Entry 7FIE (electron microscopy, 2.36 A resolution); this record covers chains B and C of the 7 polymer chains in the assembly.

[Chain B (and C)]
Protein: Lon protease
Source organism: Meiothermus taiwanensis
Notes: EC 3.4.21.53; chain C of this document is another copy of the same molecule, construct and numbering; everything in this record applies to it too
UniProtKB: A0A059VAZ3 (A0A059VAZ3_9DEIN); numbering as in UniProt (aligned over 1-793)
Chain sequence (806 residues; row label = number of the first residue in the row):
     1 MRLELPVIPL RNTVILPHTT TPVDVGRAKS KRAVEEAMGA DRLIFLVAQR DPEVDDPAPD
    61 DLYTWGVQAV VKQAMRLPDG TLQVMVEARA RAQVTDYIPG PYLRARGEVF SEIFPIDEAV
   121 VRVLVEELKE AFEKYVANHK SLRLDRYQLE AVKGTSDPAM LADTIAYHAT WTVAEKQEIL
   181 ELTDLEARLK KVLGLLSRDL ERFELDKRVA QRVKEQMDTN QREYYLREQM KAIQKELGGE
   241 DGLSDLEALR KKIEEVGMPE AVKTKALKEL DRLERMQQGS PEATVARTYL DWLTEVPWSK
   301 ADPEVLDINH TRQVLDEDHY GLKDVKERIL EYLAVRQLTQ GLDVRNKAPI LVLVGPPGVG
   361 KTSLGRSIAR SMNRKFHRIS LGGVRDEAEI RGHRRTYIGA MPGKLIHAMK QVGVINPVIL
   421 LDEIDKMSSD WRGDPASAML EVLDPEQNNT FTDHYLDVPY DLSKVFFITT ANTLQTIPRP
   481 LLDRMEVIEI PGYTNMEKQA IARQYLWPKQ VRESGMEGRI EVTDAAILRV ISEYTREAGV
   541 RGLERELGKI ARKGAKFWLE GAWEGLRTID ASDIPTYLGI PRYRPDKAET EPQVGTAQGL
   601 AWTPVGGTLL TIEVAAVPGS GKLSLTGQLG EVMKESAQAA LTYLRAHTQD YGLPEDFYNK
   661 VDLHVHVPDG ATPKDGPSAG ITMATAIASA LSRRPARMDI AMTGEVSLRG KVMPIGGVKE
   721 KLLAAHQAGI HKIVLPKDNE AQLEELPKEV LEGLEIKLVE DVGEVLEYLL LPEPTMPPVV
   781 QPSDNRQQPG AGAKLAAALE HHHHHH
Not modelled in the structure: 1, 781-806
Differences from the reference sequence: expression tag (794-806)
Residues lining bound ligands:
  - ATP-gamma-S (AGS; phosphothiophosphoric acid-adenylate ester), molecule 1: Asp318, His319, Tyr320, Pro356, Pro357, Gly358, Val359, Gly360, Lys361, Thr362, Ser363, Asn472, Tyr493, Ile501, Tyr505, Val540, Arg541
  - ATP-gamma-S (AGS), molecule 2: Asp444, Glu446, Pro480, Arg484
From the paper describing this entry:
  - catalytic residues: Ser678 (citing earlier work)

[Interface between chain B and chain C]
Pairs across the interface (90; chain B residue first):
  Gln278(B) with Arg275(C)
  Pro281(B) with Gln277(C)
  Arg287(B) with Arg275(C)
  Thr288(B) with Arg272(C)
  Pro357(B) with Asp483(C)
  Gly358(B) with Asp483(C)
  Arg378(B) with Gln447(C), hydrogen bond (side chain-backbone); Thr450(C), hydrogen bond (side chain-backbone)
  Ser380(B) with Arg391(C); Glu441(C)
  Gly382(B) with Ser437(C)
  Gly383(B) with Glu387(C); Arg391(C)
  Arg385(B) with Asp386(C), salt bridge; Ala388(C); His393(C)
  Asp386(B) with Tyr397(C)
  Ala388(B) with Arg394(C), hydrogen bond (backbone-side chain)
  Glu389(B) with Arg394(C), salt bridge; His454(C), salt bridge
  His393(B) with Thr396(C); Tyr397(C)
  Ile398(B) with Pro281(C); Glu282(C)
  Gly399(B) with Thr396(C)
  Ala400(B) with Thr396(C)
  Met401(B) with Arg394(C); Arg395(C); Thr396(C); Asp457(C)
  Pro402(B) with Arg394(C)
  Gly403(B) with Arg394(C)
  Glu423(B) with Ser437(C); Leu440(C)
  Lys426(B) with Ser437(C); Leu440(C)
  Asp430(B) with Arg432(C), salt bridge
  Asn472(B) with Pro480(C)
  Lys509(B) with Arg345(C); Glu446(C), salt bridge
  Arg512(B) with Val344(C)
  Glu513(B) with Val335(C); Val344(C); Arg345(C)
  Ser514(B) with Thr339(C)
  Gly515(B) with Thr339(C)
  Met516(B) with Leu338(C), hydrophobic
  Arg541(B) with Asp483(C); Arg484(C)
  Arg545(B) with Asp483(C), salt bridge; Met485(C)
  Arg552(B) with Arg328(C); Glu331(C), salt bridge; Glu486(C), salt bridge
  Lys553(B) with Glu331(C)
  Ala555(B) with Leu338(C), hydrophobic
  Lys556(B) with Glu327(C), salt bridge; Leu330(C)
  Trp558(B) with Leu338(C)
  Leu559(B) with Ala334(C), hydrophobic; Gln337(C); Leu338(C), hydrophobic
  Ile580(B) with Ala741(C); Glu745(C)
  Arg584(B) with Pro714(C); Asp738(C), hydrogen bond (side chain-backbone); Asn739(C)
  Glu589(B) with Arg709(C), salt bridge
  Gln593(B) with Arg709(C)
  Thr596(B) with Arg709(C)
  Glu613(B) with Ser707(C); Leu708(C), hydrogen bond (side chain-backbone); Arg709(C), salt bridge
  Ala615(B) with Leu708(C)
  Val617(B) with Arg645(C)
  Pro618(B) with Arg645(C), hydrogen bond (backbone-side chain); Tyr658(C)
  Thr626(B) with Gln638(C)
  Gly627(B) with Glu635(C), hydrogen bond (backbone-side chain)
  Gln628(B) with Glu631(C); Val632(C); Glu635(C), hydrogen bond (backbone-side chain)
  Asp662(B) with Arg645(C), salt bridge
  His664(B) with Thr642(C); Leu708(C)
  His666(B) with Leu708(C)
  Pro668(B) with Met713(C), hydrophobic
  Asp669(B) with Glu705(C)
  Gly670(B) with Val632(C); Glu705(C), hydrogen bond (backbone-side chain)
Also at the interface, not in a pair above, chain B (72 interface residues in all): Asp241, Ser280, Thr284, Thr362, Val384, Arg391, Gly392, Lys404, His407, Ser428, Glu537, Glu544, Val614, Gly619, Ala671
Also at the interface, not in a pair above, chain C (68 interface residues in all): Lys265, Met276, Ile308, Gly433, Asp434, Asp444, Thr452, Ala639, Ala646, Pro677, Lys711, Gln742

[In short]
Chain B and chain C form an interface of 72 and 68 residues respectively; the contacts include 9 hydrogen
bonds and 12 salt bridges. Polar pairs include Arg385(B)-Asp386(C), Glu389(B)-Arg394(C) and
Glu389(B)-His454(C). Ligands of chain B: ATP-gamma-S. From the paper: the catalytic residue Ser678(B).
Both chains are Lon protease (Meiothermus taiwanensis). Entry 7FIE (Processive cleavage of substrate at
individual proteolytic active sites of the Lon protease complex (conformation 2)) was determined by electron
microscopy together with 7EV4, 7EV6, 7FID and 7FIZ from the same study.
